9LJ2 - chains A and J of the 12 polymer chains in the assembly; structure by electron microscopy, 2.98 A resolution.

== Chain A ==
Molecule: Histone H3
Organism: Xenopus laevis
UniProtKB: A0A310TTQ1 (A0A310TTQ1_XENLA); residues 37-134 here correspond to UniProt positions 38-135 (UniProt number = residue number + 1)
Chain sequence (98 residues; each row starts with the number of its first residue):
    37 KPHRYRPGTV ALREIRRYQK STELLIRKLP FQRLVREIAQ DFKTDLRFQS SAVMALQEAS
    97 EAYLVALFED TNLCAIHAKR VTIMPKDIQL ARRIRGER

== Chain J ==
Molecule: 147-nt DNA strand
Organism: Escherichia coli K-12
Sequence (147 nucleotides; each row starts with the number of its first residue):
     1 TCAGGATGTA TATATCTGAC ACGTGCCTGG AGACTAGGGA GTAATCCCCT TGGCGGTTAA
    61 AACGCGGGGG ACAGCGCGTA CGTGCGTTTA AGCGCCAAGG GGATTACTCC CTAGTCTCCA
   121 GGCACGTGTC AGATATATAC ATCCGAT

== Interface between chain A and chain J ==
Residue-residue contacts (22):
  His39(A) - DG145(J)  sugar contact
  Arg40(A) - DG66(J)  base contact
  Arg40(A) - DG145(J)  sugar contact
  Tyr41(A) - DC144(J)  phosphate contact
  Tyr41(A) - DG145(J)  sugar contact
  Arg42(A) - DG69(J)  salt bridge to the phosphate
  Arg42(A) - DG145(J)  hydrogen bond to the phosphate
  Arg42(A) - DA146(J)  salt bridge to the phosphate
  Thr45(A) - DG145(J)  phosphate contact
  Arg63(A) - DA61(J)  phosphate contact
  Arg72(A) - DT50(J)  salt bridge to the phosphate
  Arg83(A) - DC49(J)  hydrogen bond to the base
  Arg83(A) - DT50(J)  phosphate contact
  Phe84(A) - DC49(J)  phosphate contact
  Phe84(A) - DT50(J)  hydrogen bond to the phosphate
  Gln85(A) - DC49(J)  phosphate contact
  Ser86(A) - DC49(J)  hydrogen bond to the phosphate
  Arg116(A) - DA71(J)  phosphate contact
  Val117(A) - DG70(J)  phosphate contact
  Val117(A) - DA71(J)  hydrogen bond to the phosphate
  Thr118(A) - DA71(J)  hydrogen bond to the phosphate
  Lys122(A) - DC72(J)  salt bridge to the phosphate
Other interface residues (no listed pair), chain A (16 interface residues in all): Leu82
Other interface residues (no listed pair), chain J (12 interface residues in all): DA60

== Overview ==
Chain A and chain J form an interface of 16 and 12 residues respectively; the contacts include 6 hydrogen
bonds and 4 salt bridges. Polar contacts include Arg83(A)-DC49(J), Arg42(A)-DG145(J) and Phe84(A)-DT50(J).
Here chain A is Histone H3 (Xenopus laevis) and chain J is a 147-nt DNA strand (Escherichia coli K-12). Entry
9LJ2 (Structure of isw1-nucleosome double-bound complex in ADP-ADP+ state) was determined by electron
microscopy (same publication as 9JNT, 9JNU, 9JNV, 9JO2, 9JO5 and 9LIU).
